3D85 - chains C and D of the 4 polymer chains in the assembly; structure by X-ray diffraction, 1.90 A resolution.

# Chain C
Name: Interleukin-23 subunit p19
From: Homo sapiens
Notes: fragment: subunit p19
UniProt: Q9NPF7 (IL23A_HUMAN); residues 1-170 here correspond to UniProt positions 20-189 (UniProt number = residue number + 19)
Sequence (178 residues; each row starts with the number of its first residue):
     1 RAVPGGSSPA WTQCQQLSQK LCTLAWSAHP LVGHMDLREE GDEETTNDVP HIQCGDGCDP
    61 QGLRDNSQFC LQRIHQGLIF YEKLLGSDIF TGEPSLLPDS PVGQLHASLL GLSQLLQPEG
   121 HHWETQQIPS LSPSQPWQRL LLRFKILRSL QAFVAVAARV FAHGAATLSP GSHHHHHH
Unresolved in the structure: 1-8, 33-47, 119-130, 169-178
Sequence notes: expression tag (171-178)
Cystine bridges: C58-C70

# Chain D
Name: Interleukin-12 subunit p40
From: Homo sapiens
Notes: fragment: subunit p40
UniProt: P29460 (IL12B_HUMAN); residues 1-306 here correspond to UniProt positions 23-328 (UniProt number = residue number + 22)
Sequence (306 residues; row label = number of the first residue in the row):
     1 IWELKKDVYV VELDWYPDAP GEMVVLTCDT PEEDGITWTL DQSSEVLGSG KTLTIQVKEF
    61 GDAGQYTCHK GGEVLSHSLL LLHKKEDGIW STDILKDQKE PKNKTFLRCE AKNYSGRFTC
   121 WWLTTISTDL TFSVKSSRGS SDPQGVTCGA ATLSAERVRG DNKEYEYSVE CQEDSACPAA
   181 EESLPIEVMV DAVHKLKYEQ YTSSFFIRDI IKPDPPKNLQ LKPLKNSRQV EVSWEYPDTW
   241 STPHSYFSLT FCVQVQGKSK REKKDRVFTD KTSATVICRK NASISVRAQD RYYSSSWSEW
   301 ASVPCS
Unresolved in the structure: 100-102, 160-161, 225-228, 258-263, 306
Sequence notes: engineered mutation Q200 (Asn222 in P29460)
Cystine bridges: C28-C68, C109-C120, C148-C171, C278-C305
Swiss-Prot annotation at these positions:
  - glycosylation: N113 (N-linked (GlcNAc...) asparagine), W297 (C-linked (Man) tryptophan)

# How chain C and chain D interact
Contacting residue pairs - 38 pairs, chain C then chain D:
  Q19(C) with R291(D); Y292(D)
  C22(C) with Y292(D)
  W26(C) with Y293(D); S294(D)
  H51(C) with E181(D), salt bridge; S183(D)
  I52(C) with A180(D); E181(D), hydrogen bond (backbone-backbone)
  Q53(C) with A180(D)
  C54(C) with C177(D), hydrophobic; A180(D)
  C58(C) with Y246(D), hydrogen bond (backbone-side chain)
  D59(C) with A179(D)
  P60(C) with P243(D), hydrophobic; Y246(D), hydrophobic
  R148(C) with D209(D), salt bridge; Y293(D)
  S149(C) with E181(D)
  Q151(C) with Y293(D)
  A152(C) with R208(D); Y293(D), hydrophobic
  F153(C) with E181(D)
  A155(C) with Y292(D)
  V156(C) with A179(D)
  A158(C) with Y292(D), hydrophobic
  R159(C) with Y114(D), hydrogen bond; Y246(D); F247(D); D290(D), salt bridge; Y292(D)
  V160(C) with Y246(D)
  A162(C) with S245(D); Y292(D)
  H163(C) with P243(D); S245(D), hydrogen bond; Y246(D)
  T167(C) with S245(D)
Also at the interface, not in a pair above, chain C (27 interface residues in all): P50, L63, Y81, A166

# Overview
27 residues of chain C face 17 of chain D across their interface, with 4 hydrogen bonds and 3 salt bridges.
Polar contacts include H51(C)-E181(D), R148(C)-D209(D) and R159(C)-D290(D).
Here chain C is Interleukin-23 subunit p19 and chain D is Interleukin-12 subunit p40, both from Homo sapiens.
Entry 3D85 (Crystal structure of IL-23 in complex with neutralizing FAB) was determined by X-ray diffraction,
deposited together with 3D87.
